Entry 5X2V (X-ray diffraction, 2.40 A resolution); this record covers chains A and B of the 4 polymer chains in the assembly.

Chain A (and B):
Name: L-methionine gamma-lyase
From: Pseudomonas putida
Notes: EC 4.4.1.11, 4.4.1.2; chain B of this document is another copy of the same molecule, construct and numbering; everything in this record applies to it too
Reference sequence: P13254 (MEGL_PSEPU); numbering as in UniProt (aligned over 1-398)
Sequence (398 residues; numbered 1 to 398; the number before each row is that of its first residue):
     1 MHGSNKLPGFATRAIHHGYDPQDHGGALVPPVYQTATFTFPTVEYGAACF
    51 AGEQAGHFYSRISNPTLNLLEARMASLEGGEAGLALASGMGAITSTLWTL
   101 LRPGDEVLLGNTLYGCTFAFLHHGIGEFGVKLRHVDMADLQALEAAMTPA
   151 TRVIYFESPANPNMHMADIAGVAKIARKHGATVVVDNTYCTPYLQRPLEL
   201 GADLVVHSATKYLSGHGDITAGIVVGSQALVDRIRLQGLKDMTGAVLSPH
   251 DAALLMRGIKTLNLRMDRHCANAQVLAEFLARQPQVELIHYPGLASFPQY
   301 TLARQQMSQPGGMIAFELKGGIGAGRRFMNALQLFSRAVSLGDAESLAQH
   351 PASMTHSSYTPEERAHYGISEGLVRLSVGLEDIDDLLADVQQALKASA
Disordered / not traced: 1-6
Modified positions: K211 ((2S)-2-amino-6-[[3-hydroxy-2-methyl-5-(phosphonooxymethyl)pyridin-4-yl]methylideneamino]hexanoic acid; LLP)
Swiss-Prot annotation at these positions:
  - binding site (pyridoxal 5'-phosphate): Y59 to R61, G89, M90, S208 to T210
  - binding site (substrate): Y114, R375
  - modified residue: K211 (N6-(pyridoxal phosphate)lysine)
  - mutagenesis: R61 (R61A/E/F: Loss of elimination activity against L-methionine), C116 (C116H: Drastic decrease of the catalytic efficiency of the elimination reaction with L-methionine, by 6700-fold, and increases that with L-cysteine by 7-fold, mainly due to changes in kcat ...), K240 (K240D/E: Marked decrease in elimination activity against both L-methionine and DL-homocysteine ...), D241 (D241H/R: 5 to 14-fold reduction in alpha,gamma-elimination activity against L-methionine, while no change in affinity for L-methionine)

Interface between chain A and chain B:
Residue-residue contacts (133; chain A residue first):
  Q34(A) - D218(B)  hydrogen bond (side chain-backbone)
  Q34(A) - D251(B)  hydrogen bond
  T35(A) - G217(B)
  A36(A) - G217(B)  hydrogen bond (backbone-backbone)
  A36(A) - I219(B)
  A36(A) - T220(B)
  T37(A) - V339(B)  hydrogen bond (side chain-backbone)
  F38(A) - A338(B)
  T39(A) - S336(B)
  T39(A) - R337(B)
  F40(A) - R337(B)  hydrogen bond (backbone-side chain)
  F40(A) - M354(B)  hydrophobic
  P41(A) - R337(B)  hydrogen bond (backbone-side chain)
  T42(A) - N330(B)
  T42(A) - R337(B)
  V43(A) - R326(B)
  V43(A) - M329(B)  hydrophobic
  V43(A) - N330(B)
  V43(A) - R337(B)
  V43(A) - S353(B)
  V43(A) - M354(B)  hydrophobic
  E44(A) - R326(B)  salt bridge
  E44(A) - N330(B)
  A47(A) - S353(B)
  A47(A) - M354(B)
  A47(A) - S357(B)
  F50(A) - M354(B)
  F50(A) - T355(B)
  Y59(A) - T210(B)
  Y59(A) - K211(B)
  Y59(A) - S340(B)
  R61(A) - M90(B)
  R61(A) - Y114(B)  hydrogen bond
  R61(A) - C116(B)  hydrogen bond
  R61(A) - K211(B)
  A87(A) - A87(B)  hydrophobic
  A87(A) - G244(B)
  A87(A) - V246(B)
  S88(A) - R61(B)
  S88(A) - G244(B)  hydrogen bond (side chain-backbone)
  S88(A) - V246(B)
  M90(A) - R61(B)
  M90(A) - K240(B)
  M90(A) - D241(B)
  G91(A) - T243(B)
  G91(A) - G244(B)
  T94(A) - D241(B)
  T94(A) - M242(B)
  T94(A) - T243(B)
  W98(A) - W98(B)  hydrophobic
  W98(A) - F128(B)  hydrophobic
  W98(A) - M242(B)  hydrogen bond (side chain-backbone)
  L101(A) - F128(B)
  R102(A) - H123(B)  hydrogen bond (side chain-backbone)
  R102(A) - E127(B)  salt bridge
  R102(A) - F128(B)
  P103(A) - E127(B)
  P103(A) - F128(B)  hydrophobic
  Y114(A) - R61(B)  hydrogen bond
  C116(A) - R61(B)  hydrogen bond
  C116(A) - K240(B)  hydrogen bond
  C116(A) - D241(B)
  A119(A) - D241(B)
  F120(A) - D241(B)
  F120(A) - M242(B)  hydrophobic
  H123(A) - R102(B)
  G124(A) - M242(B)
  E127(A) - R102(B)  salt bridge
  E127(A) - P103(B)
  F128(A) - W98(B)  hydrophobic
  F128(A) - L101(B)
  F128(A) - R102(B)
  F128(A) - P103(B)  hydrophobic
  F128(A) - F128(B)  hydrophobic
  F128(A) - M242(B)  hydrophobic
  T210(A) - A36(B)
  T210(A) - Y59(B)
  K211(A) - Y59(B)
  K211(A) - R61(B)
  G217(A) - T35(B)
  G217(A) - A36(B)  hydrogen bond (backbone-backbone)
  D218(A) - Q34(B)  hydrogen bond (backbone-side chain)
  D218(A) - T35(B)
  I219(A) - Q34(B)
  I219(A) - A36(B)
  T220(A) - S60(B)
  K240(A) - C116(B)
  D241(A) - T94(B)
  D241(A) - A119(B)
  D241(A) - F120(B)
  M242(A) - T94(B)
  M242(A) - W98(B)  hydrogen bond (backbone-side chain)
  M242(A) - F120(B)  hydrophobic
  M242(A) - G124(B)
  M242(A) - F128(B)  hydrophobic
  M242(A) - T243(B)
  T243(A) - G91(B)
  T243(A) - T94(B)  hydrogen bond (backbone-side chain)
  T243(A) - T243(B)
  T243(A) - A245(B)
  G244(A) - A87(B)
  G244(A) - S88(B)  hydrogen bond (backbone-side chain)
  G244(A) - M90(B)
  G244(A) - G91(B)
  G244(A) - A245(B)
  A245(A) - T243(B)
  A245(A) - G244(B)
  A245(A) - A245(B)  hydrophobic
  V246(A) - A87(B)
  S248(A) - S248(B)
  S248(A) - D251(B)  hydrogen bond
  H250(A) - H250(B)  hydrogen bond
  D251(A) - Q34(B)  hydrogen bond
  D251(A) - S248(B)  hydrogen bond
  R326(A) - V43(B)
  R326(A) - E44(B)  salt bridge
  M329(A) - V43(B)  hydrophobic
  N330(A) - T42(B)
  N330(A) - V43(B)  hydrogen bond (side chain-backbone)
  N330(A) - E44(B)  hydrogen bond
  S336(A) - T39(B)
  R337(A) - T39(B)
  R337(A) - F40(B)  hydrogen bond (backbone-backbone)
  R337(A) - P41(B)  hydrogen bond (side chain-backbone)
  R337(A) - T42(B)
  A338(A) - F38(B)
  V339(A) - T37(B)
  V339(A) - Y59(B)  hydrophobic
  S353(A) - V43(B)
  M354(A) - V43(B)  hydrophobic
  M354(A) - A47(B)
  M354(A) - F50(B)
  S357(A) - A47(B)
Also at the interface, not in a pair above, chain A (66 interface residues in all): G46, S60, I125, S340, D343, L347, T355, S358
Also at the interface, not in a pair above, chain B (64 interface residues in all): G46, I125, D343

Overview:
The interface between chain A and chain B involves 66 residues on one side and 64 on the other, with 27
hydrogen bonds and 4 salt bridges. Among the polar pairs are E44(A)-R326(B), R102(A)-E127(B) and
Q34(A)-D218(B).
Both chains are L-methionine gamma-lyase (Pseudomonas putida). Entry 5X2V (Crystal structure of Pseudomonas
putida methionine gamma-lyase wild type without sulfate ion) was determined by X-ray diffraction, deposited
together with 5X2W, 5X2X, 5X2Y, 5X2Z and 5X30.
